4WQS - chains D and E of the 8 polymer chains in the assembly; structure by X-ray diffraction, 4.31 A resolution (low resolution: residue-level contacts below are approximate; hydrogen-bond / salt-bridge calls are withheld).

Chain D:
Protein: DNA-directed RNA polymerase subunit beta'
From: Thermus thermophilus HB8
Notes: EC 2.7.7.6
UniProt: Q8RQE8 (RPOC_THET8); residue numbers follow UniProt; this construct covers 1-1524
Chain sequence (1524 residues; each row starts with the number of its first residue):
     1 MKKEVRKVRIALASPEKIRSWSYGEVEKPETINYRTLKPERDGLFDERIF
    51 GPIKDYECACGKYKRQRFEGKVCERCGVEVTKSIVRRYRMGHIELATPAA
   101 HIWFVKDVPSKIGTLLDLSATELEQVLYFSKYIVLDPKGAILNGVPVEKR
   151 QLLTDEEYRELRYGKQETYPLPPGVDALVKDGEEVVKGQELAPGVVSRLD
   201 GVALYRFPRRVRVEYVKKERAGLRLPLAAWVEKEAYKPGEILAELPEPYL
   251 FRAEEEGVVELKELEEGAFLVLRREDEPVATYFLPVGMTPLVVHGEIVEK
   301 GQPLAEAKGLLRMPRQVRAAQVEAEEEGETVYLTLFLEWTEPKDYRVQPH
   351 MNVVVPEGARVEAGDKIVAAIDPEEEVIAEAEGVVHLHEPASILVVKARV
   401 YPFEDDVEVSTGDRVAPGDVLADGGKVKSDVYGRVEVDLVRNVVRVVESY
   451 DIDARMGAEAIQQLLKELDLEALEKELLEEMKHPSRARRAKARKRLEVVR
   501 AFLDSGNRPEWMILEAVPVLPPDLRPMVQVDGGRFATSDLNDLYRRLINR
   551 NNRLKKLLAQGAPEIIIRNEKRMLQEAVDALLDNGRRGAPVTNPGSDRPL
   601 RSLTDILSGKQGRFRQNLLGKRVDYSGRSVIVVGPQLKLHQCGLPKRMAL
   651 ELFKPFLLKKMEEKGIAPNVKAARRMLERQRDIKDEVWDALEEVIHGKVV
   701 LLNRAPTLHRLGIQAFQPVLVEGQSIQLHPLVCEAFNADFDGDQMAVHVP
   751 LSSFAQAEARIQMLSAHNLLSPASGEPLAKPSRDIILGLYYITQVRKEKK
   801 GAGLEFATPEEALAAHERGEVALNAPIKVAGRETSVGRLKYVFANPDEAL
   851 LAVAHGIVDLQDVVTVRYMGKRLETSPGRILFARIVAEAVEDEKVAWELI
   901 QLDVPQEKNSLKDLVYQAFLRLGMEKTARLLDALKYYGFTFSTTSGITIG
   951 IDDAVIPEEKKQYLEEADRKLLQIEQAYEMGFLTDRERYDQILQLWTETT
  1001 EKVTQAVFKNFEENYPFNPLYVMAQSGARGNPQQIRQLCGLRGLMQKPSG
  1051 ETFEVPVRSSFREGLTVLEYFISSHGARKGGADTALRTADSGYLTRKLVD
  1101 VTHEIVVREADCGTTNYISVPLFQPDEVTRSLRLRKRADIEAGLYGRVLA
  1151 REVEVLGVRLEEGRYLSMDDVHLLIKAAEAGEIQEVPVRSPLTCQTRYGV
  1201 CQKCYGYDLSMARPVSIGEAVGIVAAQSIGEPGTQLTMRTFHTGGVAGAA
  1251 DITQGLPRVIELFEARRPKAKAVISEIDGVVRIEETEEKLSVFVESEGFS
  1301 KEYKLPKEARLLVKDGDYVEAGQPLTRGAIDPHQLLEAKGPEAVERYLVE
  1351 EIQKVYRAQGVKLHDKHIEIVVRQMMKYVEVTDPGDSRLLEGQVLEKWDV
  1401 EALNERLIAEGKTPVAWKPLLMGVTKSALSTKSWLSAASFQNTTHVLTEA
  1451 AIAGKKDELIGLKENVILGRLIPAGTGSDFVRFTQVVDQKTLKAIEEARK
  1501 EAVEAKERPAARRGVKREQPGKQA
Not modelled in the structure: 1, 164-453, 1053-1057, 1271-1328, 1506-1524
Metal / ion sites: Zn2+ site 1 near C73 (its only coordinating residue here); Zn2+ site 2: C1112, R1189, C1194, C1201, C1204

Chain E:
Protein: DNA-directed RNA polymerase subunit omega
From: Thermus thermophilus HB8
Notes: EC 2.7.7.6
UniProt: Q8RQE7 (RPOZ_THET8); numbering as in UniProt (aligned over 1-99)
Chain sequence (99 residues; each row starts with the number of its first residue):
     1 MAEPGIDKLFGMVDSKYRLTVVVAKRAQQLLRHGFKNTVLEPEERPKMQT
    51 LEGLFDDPNAVTWAMKELLTGRLVFGENLVPEDRLQKEMERLYPVEREE
Not modelled in the structure: 1, 97-99

Interface between chain D and chain E:
Pairs across the interface (80; chain D residue first):
  E693(D) - T50(E)
  H696(D) - M48(E)
  H696(D) - L54(E)
  H696(D) - P58(E)
  H696(D) - N59(E)
  K698(D) - N59(E)
  F754(D) - A24(E)
  F754(D) - Q28(E)
  R760(D) - E3(E)
  R760(D) - T62(E)
  I761(D) - T20(E)
  Q762(D) - T20(E)
  L764(D) - E3(E)
  H767(D) - E3(E)
  H767(D) - I6(E)
  G923(D) - D7(E)
  M924(D) - I6(E)
  M924(D) - D7(E)
  M924(D) - F10(E)
  E925(D) - A2(E)
  E925(D) - E3(E)
  E925(D) - P4(E)
  E925(D) - G5(E)
  E925(D) - I6(E)
  E925(D) - D7(E)
  A928(D) - A2(E)
  Q1202(D) - D14(E)
  L1209(D) - K16(E)
  M1211(D) - F10(E)
  R1213(D) - F10(E)
  R1213(D) - G11(E)
  R1213(D) - V13(E)
  R1213(D) - D14(E)
  S1216(D) - S15(E)
  S1216(D) - K16(E)
  S1216(D) - Y17(E)
  I1217(D) - S15(E)
  I1217(D) - Y17(E)
  G1218(D) - Y17(E)
  E1219(D) - Y17(E)
  G1475(D) - Y17(E)
  T1476(D) - V21(E)
  D1479(D) - E77(E)
  F1480(D) - D14(E)
  F1480(D) - S15(E)
  F1480(D) - R18(E)
  F1480(D) - E77(E)
  V1481(D) - R18(E)
  V1481(D) - V21(E)
  R1482(D) - K25(E)
  F1483(D) - E77(E)
  T1484(D) - R18(E)
  T1484(D) - K25(E)
  T1484(D) - E77(E)
  Q1485(D) - V74(E)
  Q1485(D) - F75(E)
  Q1485(D) - G76(E)
  Q1485(D) - N78(E)
  Q1485(D) - V80(E)
  Q1485(D) - E82(E)
  V1486(D) - V22(E)
  V1486(D) - K25(E)
  V1486(D) - R26(E)
  V1486(D) - Q29(E)
  V1486(D) - V74(E)
  V1487(D) - L73(E)
  V1487(D) - V74(E)
  V1487(D) - L79(E)
  D1488(D) - R26(E)
  D1488(D) - Q29(E)
  D1488(D) - V39(E)
  D1488(D) - M89(E)
  D1488(D) - Y93(E)
  Q1489(D) - R72(E)
  K1490(D) - Y93(E)
  T1491(D) - M89(E)
  T1491(D) - Y93(E)
  A1494(D) - E88(E)
  I1495(D) - E88(E)
  A1498(D) - E88(E)
Also at the interface, not in a pair above, chain D (48 interface residues in all): H640, G697, R710, S753, A757, E758, A766, R929, S1210
Also at the interface, not in a pair above, chain E (47 interface residues in all): L31, T38, V61, G71, L85

Summary:
Chain D and chain E form an interface of 48 and 47 residues respectively. C1112(D), R1189(D), C1194(D),
C1201(D) and C1204(D) form the Zn2+ site 2.
Here chain D is DNA-directed RNA polymerase subunit beta' and chain E is DNA-directed RNA polymerase subunit
omega, both from Thermus thermophilus HB8. Entry 4WQS (Thermus thermophilus RNA polymerase backtracked
complex) was determined by X-ray diffraction together with 4WQT from the same study.
